PDB entry 8QE9 | electron microscopy, 3.90 A resolution | chains 2F and 3F of the 64 polymer chains in the assembly

Chain 2F (and 3F):
Protein: Helix-turn-helix XRE family protein
Organism: Staphylococcus aureus
Notes: chain 3F of this document is another copy of the same molecule, construct and numbering; everything in this record applies to it too
Reference sequence: A0FIL5 (A0FIL5_STAAU); numbering as in UniProt (aligned over 2-224)
Sequence (233 residues; numbered 0 to 232; the number before each row is that of its first residue; numbering starts at 0):
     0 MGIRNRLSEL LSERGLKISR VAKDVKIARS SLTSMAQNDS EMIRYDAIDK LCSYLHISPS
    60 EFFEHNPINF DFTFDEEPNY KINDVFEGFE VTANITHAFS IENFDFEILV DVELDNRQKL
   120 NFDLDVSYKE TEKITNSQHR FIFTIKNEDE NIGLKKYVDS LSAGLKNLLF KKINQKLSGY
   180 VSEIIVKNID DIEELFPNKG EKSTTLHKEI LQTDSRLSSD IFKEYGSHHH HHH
Unresolved in the structure: 0-1, 224-232
Differences from the reference sequence: initiating methionine (0); expression tag (1, 225-232)
What the authors report for this chain:
  - mutagenesis - E89A/V90A/T91A: unchanged binding to DUF1071 domain-containing protein
  - mutagenesis - F195A/P196A/N197A/K198A/G199A/E200A: abolished binding to DUF1071 domain-containing protein

How chain 2F and chain 3F interact:
Contacting residue pairs (54; chain 2F residue first):
  Ile-2(2F) / Tyr-44(3F)
  Ile-2(2F) / Ile-47(3F)  hydrophobic
  Ile-2(2F) / Asp-48(3F)
  Ile-2(2F) / Pro-58(3F)  hydrophobic
  Asn-4(2F) / Tyr-44(3F)  hydrogen bond
  Asp-23(2F) / Arg-116(3F)  salt bridge
  Met-34(2F) / Tyr-44(3F)
  Ser-39(2F) / Tyr-44(3F)
  Glu-40(2F) / Arg-43(3F)
  Glu-40(2F) / Tyr-44(3F)  hydrogen bond (backbone-backbone)
  Met-41(2F) / Arg-43(3F)
  Met-41(2F) / Tyr-44(3F)
  Ile-42(2F) / Met-41(3F)
  Ile-42(2F) / Ile-42(3F)  hydrogen bond (backbone-backbone)
  Ile-42(2F) / Tyr-44(3F)
  Arg-43(2F) / Glu-40(3F)
  Arg-43(2F) / Met-41(3F)
  Tyr-44(2F) / Ile-2(3F)  hydrogen bond (backbone-backbone)
  Tyr-44(2F) / Asn-4(3F)  hydrogen bond
  Tyr-44(2F) / Met-34(3F)
  Tyr-44(2F) / Ser-39(3F)
  Tyr-44(2F) / Glu-40(3F)  hydrogen bond (backbone-backbone)
  Tyr-44(2F) / Met-41(3F)
  Tyr-44(2F) / Ile-42(3F)
  Tyr-44(2F) / Phe-62(3F)  hydrophobic
  Asp-45(2F) / Glu-40(3F)
  Ile-47(2F) / Ile-2(3F)  hydrophobic
  Asp-48(2F) / Ile-2(3F)
  Asp-48(2F) / His-64(3F)  salt bridge
  Asp-48(2F) / Asn-68(3F)
  Cys-51(2F) / His-64(3F)
  Ser-52(2F) / His-64(3F)  hydrogen bond
  Ser-52(2F) / Pro-66(3F)
  Ser-52(2F) / Asn-68(3F)  hydrogen bond
  Tyr-53(2F) / Arg-116(3F)
  His-55(2F) / Asp-114(3F)  hydrogen bond (side chain-backbone)
  Ile-56(2F) / His-64(3F)
  Pro-58(2F) / Phe-62(3F)  hydrophobic
  Pro-58(2F) / His-64(3F)
  Ser-59(2F) / Ser-59(3F)
  Phe-62(2F) / Tyr-44(3F)  hydrophobic
  Phe-62(2F) / Pro-58(3F)  hydrophobic
  Phe-62(2F) / Phe-62(3F)  hydrophobic
  His-64(2F) / Asp-48(3F)  salt bridge
  His-64(2F) / Cys-51(3F)
  His-64(2F) / Ser-52(3F)  hydrogen bond
  His-64(2F) / Ile-56(3F)
  His-64(2F) / Pro-58(3F)
  Asn-68(2F) / Asp-48(3F)
  Asn-68(2F) / Ser-52(3F)  hydrogen bond
  Asp-114(2F) / Ser-52(3F)
  Asp-114(2F) / His-55(3F)  salt bridge
  Arg-116(2F) / Asp-23(3F)  salt bridge
  Arg-116(2F) / Tyr-53(3F)
Interface residues without a listed pair, chain 2F (26 interface residues in all): Pro-66
Interface residues without a listed pair, chain 3F (27 interface residues in all): Asp-45, Asn-115

In short:
Chain 2F and chain 3F form an interface of 26 and 27 residues respectively, with 11 hydrogen bonds and 5 salt
bridges. Polar pairs include Asp-23(2F)/Arg-116(3F), Asp-48(2F)/His-64(3F) and Asp-114(2F)/His-55(3F). The
paper reports that F195A/P196A/N197A/K198A/G199A/E200A of chain 2F abolish binding to DUF1071
domain-containing protein; E89A/V90A/T91A of chain 2F leave binding to DUF1071 domain-containing protein
unchanged.
Chain 2F and chain 3F are both Helix-turn-helix XRE family protein (Staphylococcus aureus); the structure,
Complex between the 80a-Sak SSAP and the SaPI2 Stl master regulator, was determined by electron microscopy,
deposited together with 8Q86, 8RC5 and 8PQ8.
